PDB entry 8G6O | electron microscopy, 3.10 A resolution | chains C and D of the 5 polymer chains in the assembly

# Chain C (and D)
Name: Capsid protein
Organism: Human immunodeficiency virus 1
Notes: chain D of this document is another copy of the same molecule, construct and numbering; everything in this record applies to it too
UniProtKB: B6DRA0 (B6DRA0_9HIV1); residues 1-231 here correspond to UniProt positions 133-363 (UniProt number = residue number + 132)
Sequence (238 residues; each row starts with the number of its first residue; numbering starts at 0):
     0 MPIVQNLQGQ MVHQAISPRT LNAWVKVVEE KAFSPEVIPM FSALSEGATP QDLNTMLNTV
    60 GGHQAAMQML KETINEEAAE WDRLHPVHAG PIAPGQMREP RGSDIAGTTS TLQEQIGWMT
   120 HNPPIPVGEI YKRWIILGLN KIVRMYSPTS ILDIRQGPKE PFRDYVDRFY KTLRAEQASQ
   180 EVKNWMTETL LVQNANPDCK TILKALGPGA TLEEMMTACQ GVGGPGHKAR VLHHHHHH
Unresolved in the structure: 0, 86-95, 223-237 (chain D: 0-11, 86-95, 221-237)
Sequence notes: initiating methionine (0); expression tag (232-237)
What the authors report for this chain:
  - conformationally variable residues: M66

# Chain C / chain D interface
Contacting residue pairs - 10 pairs, chain C then chain D:
  L151(C) - W184(D)  hydrophobic
  L151(C) - T188(D)
  L151(C) - Q192(D)
  D152(C) - Q192(D)  hydrogen bond
  V181(C) - W184(D)  hydrophobic
  W184(C) - V181(D)  hydrophobic
  W184(C) - M185(D)  hydrophobic
  L189(C) - L151(D)  hydrophobic
  Q192(C) - L151(D)
  Q192(C) - D152(D)  hydrogen bond
Also at the interface, not in a pair above, chain C (11 interface residues in all): S149, I150, E180, M185, T188
Also at the interface, not in a pair above, chain D (11 interface residues in all): E175, A177, E180, L189

# In short
The chain C/chain D interface involves 11 residues from each chain, with 2 hydrogen bonds. Its one
hydrogen-bonded contact is D152(C)-Q192(D). From the paper: conformational variability at M66(C).
Both chains are Capsid protein (Human immunodeficiency virus 1). Entry 8G6O (HIV-1 capsid lattice bound to IP6
and Lenacapavir) was determined by electron microscopy together with 8G6K, 8G6L, 8G6M and 8G6N from the same
study.
